Entry 5KCA (X-ray diffraction, 3.10 A resolution); this record covers chain A.

[Chain A]
Molecule: Cerebellin-1, Glutamate receptor ionotropic, delta-2
Organism: Homo sapiens
UniProtKB: chimeric construct of P23435, O43424: residues 58-193 from P23435 (CBLN1_HUMAN) positions 58-193 (same numbers); residues 199-335 from P23435 (CBLN1_HUMAN) positions 57-193 (UniProt number = residue number - 142); residues 341-477 from P23435 (CBLN1_HUMAN) positions 57-193 (UniProt number = residue number - 284); residues 510-926 from O43424 positions 24-440 (UniProt number = residue number - 486)
Amino-acid sequence (878 residues; numbered 56 to 933; the number before each row is that of its first residue):
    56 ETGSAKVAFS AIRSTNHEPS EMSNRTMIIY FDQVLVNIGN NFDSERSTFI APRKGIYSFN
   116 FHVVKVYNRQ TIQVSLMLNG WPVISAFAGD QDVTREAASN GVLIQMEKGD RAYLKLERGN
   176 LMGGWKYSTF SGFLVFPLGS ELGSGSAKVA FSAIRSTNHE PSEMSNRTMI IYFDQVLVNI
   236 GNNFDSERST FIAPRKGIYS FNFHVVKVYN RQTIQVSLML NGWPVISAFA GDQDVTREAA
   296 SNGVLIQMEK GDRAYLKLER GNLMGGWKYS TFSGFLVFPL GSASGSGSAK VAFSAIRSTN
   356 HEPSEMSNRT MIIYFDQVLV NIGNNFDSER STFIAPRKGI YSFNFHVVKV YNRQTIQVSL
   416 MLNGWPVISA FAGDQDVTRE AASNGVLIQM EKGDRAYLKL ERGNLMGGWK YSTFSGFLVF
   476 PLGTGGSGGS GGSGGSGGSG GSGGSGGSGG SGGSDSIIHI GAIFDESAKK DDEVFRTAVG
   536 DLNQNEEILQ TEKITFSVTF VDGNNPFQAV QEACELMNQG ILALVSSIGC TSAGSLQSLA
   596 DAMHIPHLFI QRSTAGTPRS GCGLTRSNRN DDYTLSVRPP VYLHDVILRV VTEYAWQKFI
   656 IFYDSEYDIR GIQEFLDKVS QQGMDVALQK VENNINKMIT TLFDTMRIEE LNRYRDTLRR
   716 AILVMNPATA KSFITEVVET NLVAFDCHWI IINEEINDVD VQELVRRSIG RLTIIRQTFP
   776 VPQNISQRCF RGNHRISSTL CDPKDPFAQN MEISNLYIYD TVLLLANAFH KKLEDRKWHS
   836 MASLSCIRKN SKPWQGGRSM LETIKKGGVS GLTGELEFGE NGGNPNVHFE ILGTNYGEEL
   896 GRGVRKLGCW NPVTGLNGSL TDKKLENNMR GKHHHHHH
Not modelled in the structure: 56-58, 194-200, 338-340, 362-364, 478-508, 893-897, 915-933
Differences from the reference sequence: expression tag (56-57, 927-933); linker (194-198, 336-340, 478-509)
UniProt features mapped onto this chain:
  - region (Essential for interaction with GRID2): Tyr122 to Asp147, Tyr264 to Asp289, Tyr406 to Asp431
  - glycosylation (N-linked (GlcNAc...) asparagine): Asn79, Asn221, Asn363, Asn779, Asn912
  - site: Phe562 (Essential for dimerization)
Disulfides: Cys569-Cys841, Cys585-Cys617, Cys784-Cys796
Ion coordination: Ca2+: Val760, Ser763
What the authors report for this chain:
  - mutagenesis - Y122A, R124A, D147A: abolished binding to GluD2ATD

[Summary]
Val760 and Ser763 coordinate Ca2+. The paper reports that Y122A, R124A and D147A abolish binding to GluD2ATD.
Chain A is Cerebellin-1, Glutamate receptor ionotropic, delta-2 (Homo sapiens); the structure, Crystal
structure of the Cbln1 C1q domain trimer in complex with the amino-terminal domain (ATD) of ..., was
determined by X-ray diffraction, deposited together with 5KC5, 5KC6, 5KC7, 5KC8 and 5KC9.
